PDB entry 4MEA | X-ray diffraction, 1.95 A resolution | chains A and B

# Chain A (and B)
Molecule: Predicted protein
Source organism: Acinetobacter sp. RUH2624
Notes: chain B of this document is another copy of the same molecule, construct and numbering; everything in this record applies to it too
UniProtKB: D0BWK6 (D0BWK6_9GAMM); residues 25-349 here = UniProt positions 25-349
Amino-acid sequence (331 residues; numbered 25 to 355; the number before each row is that of its first residue):
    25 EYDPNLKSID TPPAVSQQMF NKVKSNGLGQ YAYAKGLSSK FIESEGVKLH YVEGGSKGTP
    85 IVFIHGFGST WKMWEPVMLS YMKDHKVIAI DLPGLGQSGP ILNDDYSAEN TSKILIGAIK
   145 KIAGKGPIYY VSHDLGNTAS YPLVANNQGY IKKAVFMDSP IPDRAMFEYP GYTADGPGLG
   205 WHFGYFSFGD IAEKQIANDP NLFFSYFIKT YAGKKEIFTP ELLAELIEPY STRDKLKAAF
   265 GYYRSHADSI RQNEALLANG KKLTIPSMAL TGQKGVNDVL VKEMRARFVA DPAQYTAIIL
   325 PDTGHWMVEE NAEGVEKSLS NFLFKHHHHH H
Unresolved in the structure: 349-355 (chain B: 25, 349-355)
Construct notes: expression tag (350-355)
From the paper describing this entry:
  - catalytic residues: D158, D182, H206, Y267, H329
  - specificity-determining residues: E25 (proposed by the authors, not directly observed)
  - contacts within the chain: D158-L159 (hydrogen bond), F91-D158 (hydrogen bond)

# Interface between chain A and chain B
Contacting residue pairs (79):
  Y26(A) - S211(B)  hydrogen bond (side chain-backbone)
  Y26(A) - G213(B)  hydrogen bond (side chain-backbone)
  S32(A) - D214(B)  hydrogen bond
  S32(A) - I215(B)
  S32(A) - K218(B)  hydrogen bond
  I33(A) - K218(B)  hydrogen bond (backbone-side chain)
  M190(A) - Y196(B)
  F191(A) - P194(B)
  F191(A) - Y196(B)
  F191(A) - T197(B)
  F191(A) - A198(B)
  E192(A) - E192(B)
  Y193(A) - P194(B)
  Y193(A) - G195(B)  hydrogen bond (backbone-backbone)
  P194(A) - F191(B)
  P194(A) - E192(B)
  P194(A) - Y193(B)
  G195(A) - Y193(B)  hydrogen bond (backbone-backbone)
  G195(A) - G195(B)
  G195(A) - G204(B)
  G195(A) - G208(B)
  Y196(A) - M190(B)
  Y196(A) - F191(B)
  Y196(A) - F207(B)
  Y196(A) - S211(B)
  Y196(A) - Y267(B)
  Y196(A) - R268(B)  hydrogen bond (side chain-backbone)
  Y196(A) - H270(B)
  Y196(A) - A271(B)  hydrogen bond (side chain-backbone)
  T197(A) - F191(B)
  A198(A) - F191(B)
  P201(A) - G208(B)
  P201(A) - S211(B)
  P201(A) - F212(B)  hydrophobic
  G204(A) - G195(B)
  W205(A) - W205(B)
  W205(A) - G208(B)
  W205(A) - Y209(B)  hydrophobic
  W205(A) - F212(B)  hydrophobic
  F207(A) - Y196(B)
  G208(A) - G195(B)
  G208(A) - P201(B)
  G208(A) - W205(B)
  Y209(A) - W205(B)  hydrophobic
  Y209(A) - Y209(B)
  Y209(A) - Q219(B)  hydrogen bond
  S211(A) - Y26(B)  hydrogen bond (backbone-side chain)
  S211(A) - Y196(B)
  S211(A) - P201(B)
  F212(A) - P201(B)  hydrophobic
  F212(A) - W205(B)  hydrophobic
  F212(A) - Y230(B)  hydrophobic
  G213(A) - Y26(B)  hydrogen bond (backbone-side chain)
  G213(A) - Y230(B)  hydrogen bond (backbone-side chain)
  D214(A) - S32(B)  hydrogen bond
  I215(A) - F227(B)  hydrophobic
  I215(A) - Y230(B)  hydrophobic
  K218(A) - S32(B)  hydrogen bond
  K218(A) - I33(B)  hydrogen bond (side chain-backbone)
  K218(A) - D34(B)  salt bridge
  K218(A) - L226(B)
  Q219(A) - Y209(B)  hydrogen bond
  Q219(A) - Q219(B)
  Q219(A) - I220(B)
  Q219(A) - F227(B)
  I220(A) - Q219(B)
  N222(A) - N222(B)  hydrogen bond
  L226(A) - K218(B)
  F227(A) - I215(B)  hydrophobic
  F227(A) - Q219(B)
  Y230(A) - F212(B)  hydrophobic
  Y230(A) - G213(B)  hydrogen bond (side chain-backbone)
  Y230(A) - I215(B)  hydrophobic
  F231(A) - F212(B)  hydrophobic
  Y235(A) - F212(B)
  Y267(A) - Y196(B)
  R268(A) - Y196(B)
  H270(A) - Y196(B)
  A271(A) - Y196(B)  hydrogen bond (backbone-side chain)
Interface residues without a listed pair, chain A (39 interface residues in all): D34, T234, I274
Interface residues without a listed pair, chain B (40 interface residues in all): F231, T234, Y235, I274, R275

# Overview
Chain A and chain B form an interface of 39 and 40 residues respectively; the contacts include 20 hydrogen
bonds and 1 salt bridge. Among the polar pairs are K218(A)-D34(B), Y26(A)-S211(B) and Y26(A)-G213(B). The
paper reports catalytic residues D158(A), D182(A) and H206(A) among others; the specificity determinant
E25(A).
Both chains are Predicted protein (Acinetobacter sp. RUH2624). Entry 4MEA (Crystal structure of the Cif
epoxide hydrolase from Acinetobacter nosocomialis) was determined by X-ray diffraction, deposited together
with 4MEB.
